PDB entry 6FVR | X-ray diffraction, 4.20 A resolution (low resolution: residue-level contacts below are approximate; hydrogen-bond / salt-bridge calls are withheld) | chains C and D of the 5 polymer chains in the assembly

# Chain C (and D)
Molecule: Cys-loop ligand-gated ion channel
Organism: endosymbiont of Tevnia jerichonana (vent Tica)
Notes: chain D of this document is another copy of the same molecule, construct and numbering; everything in this record applies to it too
Reference sequence: G2FID1 (G2FID1_9GAMM); residue numbers follow UniProt; this construct covers 1-320
Sequence (320 residues; each row starts with the number of its first residue):
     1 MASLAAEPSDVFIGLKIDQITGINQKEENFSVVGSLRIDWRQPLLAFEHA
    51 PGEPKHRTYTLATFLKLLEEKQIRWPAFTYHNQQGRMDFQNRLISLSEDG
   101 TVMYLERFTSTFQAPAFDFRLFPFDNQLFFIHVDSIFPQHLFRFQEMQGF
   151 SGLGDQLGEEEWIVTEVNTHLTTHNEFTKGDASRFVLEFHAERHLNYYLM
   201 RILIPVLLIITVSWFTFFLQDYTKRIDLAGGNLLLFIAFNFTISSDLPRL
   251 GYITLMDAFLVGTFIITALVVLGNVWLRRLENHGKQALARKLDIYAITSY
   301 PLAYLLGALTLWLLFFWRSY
Not modelled in the structure: 1-6, 317-320
Bound ions: Cs+ site 1 near Phe78 (its only coordinating residue here); Cs+ site 2: Gly158 (shared with Glu27(D) of chain D)
What the authors report for this chain:
  - mutagenesis - D227A: abolished signaling
  - mutagenesis - D221A: decreased signaling
  - mutagenesis - K66A, K66A/R86A, R86A: unchanged signaling

# How chain C and chain D interact
Pairs across the interface (95; chain C residue first):
  Lys16(C) with Glu176(D)
  Asp18(C) with His81(D); Glu176(D)
  Gln19(C) with His81(D); Asn82(D); Gln83(D); Gln84(D); Gln113(D)
  Thr21(C) with Gln84(D)
  Gln25(C) with Arg249(D)
  Val33(C) with Gln83(D)
  Ser35(C) with Phe177(D)
  Pro54(C) with Gln72(D)
  His56(C) with Arg74(D)
  Arg57(C) with Gln72(D)
  Thr58(C) with Ile73(D); Arg74(D); Trp75(D); Phe137(D)
  Tyr59(C) with Glu69(D)
  Thr60(C) with Glu69(D); Trp75(D)
  Thr63(C) with Glu69(D)
  Arg86(C) with Arg86(D)
  Asp88(C) with Gly85(D); Arg86(D)
  Gln90(C) with Thr79(D); Tyr80(D); Gln83(D)
  Asn91(C) with Phe78(D); Thr79(D); Ile136(D)
  Leu93(C) with Trp75(D); Ala77(D); Ile136(D); Phe137(D)
  Ser95(C) with Arg74(D)
  Leu105(C) with Ile136(D); Phe177(D)
  Arg107(C) with Thr79(D); Tyr80(D); His81(D)
  Thr109(C) with Gly85(D)
  Phe150(C) with Glu176(D)
  Gln156(C) with Gln113(D); Pro115(D)
  Leu157(C) with Gln113(D)
  Gly158(C) with Glu28(D); Gln113(D)
  Glu160(C) with Glu28(D); Phe117(D); Arg249(D); Leu250(D); Gly251(D); Tyr252(D)
  Glu161(C) with Arg249(D)
  His194(C) with Gly251(D)
  Asn196(C) with Leu250(D); Gly251(D); Tyr252(D); Ile253(D)
  Tyr197(C) with Arg249(D); Leu250(D)
  Tyr198(C) with Arg249(D)
  Met200(C) with Asn240(D); Ile253(D); Asp257(D); Val261(D)
  Arg201(C) with Asn240(D); Phe241(D); Ser244(D); Asp257(D)
  Ile202(C) with Phe241(D)
  Leu208(C) with Phe264(D)
  Ile209(C) with Ile237(D)
  Val212(C) with Ala268(D); Val271(D)
  Phe215(C) with Ala268(D); Leu272(D); Val275(D)
  Thr216(C) with Ile226(D)
  Phe218(C) with Val275(D); Arg279(D)
  Leu219(C) with Ile226(D); Val275(D); Arg278(D); Asn282(D)
  Gln220(C) with Arg279(D); His283(D)
  Lys224(C) with Thr223(D); Asp227(D)
  Leu235(C) with Leu234(D)
  Phe239(C) with Phe241(D)
  Thr242(C) with Phe241(D)
  Asp246(C) with Arg249(D)
Also at the interface, not in a pair above, chain C (52 interface residues in all): Glu53, Ile204, Pro205
Also at the interface, not in a pair above, chain D (52 interface residues in all): Leu65, Phe130, Leu233, Ile243, Pro248

# Summary
Chain C and chain D each contribute 52 residues to their interface. The paper reports that D227A of chain C
abolishes signaling; D221A of chain C reduces signaling; 5 substitutions were tested in all.
Both chains are Cys-loop ligand-gated ion channel (endosymbiont of Tevnia jerichonana (vent Tica)). Entry 6FVR
(The active form of a pentameric ion channel (sTeLIC) gated by alkaline pH - sTeLIC in ...) was determined by
X-ray diffraction (same publication as 6FL9, 6FLI, 6FVQ and 6FVS).
